PDB entry 3WXR | X-ray diffraction, 3.15 A resolution | chains D and E of the 28 polymer chains in the assembly

Chain D:
Molecule: Proteasome subunit alpha type-4
Source organism: Saccharomyces cerevisiae S288c
Notes: EC 3.4.25.1
UniProtKB: P40303 (PSA4_YEAST); numbering as in UniProt (aligned over 1-254)
Amino-acid sequence (254 residues; numbered 1 to 254; the number before each row is that of its first residue):
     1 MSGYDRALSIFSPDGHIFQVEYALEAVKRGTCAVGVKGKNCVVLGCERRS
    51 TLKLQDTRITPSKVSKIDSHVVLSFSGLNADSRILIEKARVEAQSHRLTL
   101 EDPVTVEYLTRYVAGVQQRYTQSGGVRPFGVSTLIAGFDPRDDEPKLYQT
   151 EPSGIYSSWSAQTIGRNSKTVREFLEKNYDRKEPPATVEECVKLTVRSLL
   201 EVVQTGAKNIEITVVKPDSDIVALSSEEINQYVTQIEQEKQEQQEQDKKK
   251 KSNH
Unresolved in the structure: 1-2, 244-254
Swiss-Prot annotation at these positions:
  - modified residue: T60 (Phosphothreonine)

Chain E:
Molecule: Proteasome subunit alpha type-5
Source organism: Saccharomyces cerevisiae S288c
Notes: EC 3.4.25.1
UniProtKB: P32379 (PSA5_YEAST); residue numbers follow UniProt; this construct covers 1-260
Amino-acid sequence (260 residues; each row starts with the number of its first residue):
     1 MFLTRSEYDRGVSTFSPEGRLFQVEYSLEAIKLGSTAIGIATKEGVVLGV
    51 EKRATSPLLESDSIEKIVEIDRHIGCAMSGLTADARSMIEHARTAAVTHN
   101 LYYDEDINVESLTQSVCDLALRFGEGASGEERLMSRPFGVALLIAGHDAD
   151 DGYQLFHAEPSGTFYRYNAKAIGSGSEGAQAELLNEWHSSLTLKEAELLV
   201 LKILKQVMEEKLDENNAQLSCITKQDGFKIYDNEKTAELIKELKEKEAAE
   251 SPEEADVEMS
Unresolved in the structure: 1-8, 128-130, 251-260

Chain D / chain E interface:
Pairs across the interface - 63 pairs, chain D then chain E:
  D5(D) - E125(E)
  D5(D) - G126(E)  hydrogen bond (side chain-backbone)
  R6(D) - D9(E)  salt bridge
  R6(D) - E125(E)
  A7(D) - V12(E)  hydrophobic
  A7(D) - E125(E)  hydrogen bond (backbone-side chain)
  A7(D) - S135(E)
  S9(D) - S135(E)  hydrogen bond (backbone-side chain)
  S9(D) - R136(E)
  I10(D) - V12(E)  hydrophobic
  I10(D) - Q23(E)
  F11(D) - Q23(E)
  F11(D) - Y26(E)
  F11(D) - S27(E)
  F11(D) - L81(E)  hydrophobic
  F11(D) - R136(E)
  F11(D) - P137(E)
  F11(D) - G139(E)
  S12(D) - Y26(E)
  P13(D) - Y26(E)
  P13(D) - E29(E)
  D14(D) - E29(E)
  G15(D) - Y26(E)
  G15(D) - E29(E)
  G15(D) - A30(E)
  I17(D) - L81(E)  hydrophobic
  I17(D) - R136(E)
  K37(D) - E60(E)  salt bridge
  Q118(D) - A83(E)
  Q118(D) - D84(E)
  T121(D) - R136(E)  hydrogen bond (backbone-side chain)
  Q122(D) - M134(E)
  Q122(D) - S135(E)  hydrogen bond (backbone-backbone)
  Q122(D) - R136(E)
  Q122(D) - P137(E)
  Q122(D) - F138(E)
  S123(D) - S135(E)
  G124(D) - L133(E)
  G124(D) - S135(E)
  S153(D) - A83(E)
  G154(D) - A83(E)
  I155(D) - T82(E)
  I155(D) - A83(E)
  Y156(D) - R86(E)  hydrogen bond
  S157(D) - L59(E)
  S157(D) - S63(E)
  S158(D) - L59(E)
  S158(D) - E60(E)  hydrogen bond (backbone-backbone)
  S158(D) - S63(E)  hydrogen bond (backbone-side chain)
  W159(D) - T55(E)
  W159(D) - S56(E)
  W159(D) - L58(E)
  W159(D) - L59(E)
  W159(D) - E60(E)
  S160(D) - L58(E)  hydrogen bond (backbone-backbone)
  S160(D) - E60(E)  hydrogen bond (backbone-side chain)
  A161(D) - L58(E)
  L175(D) - L58(E)  hydrophobic
  E176(D) - S56(E)  hydrogen bond
  E176(D) - P57(E)
  R181(D) - P57(E)  hydrogen bond (side chain-backbone)
  R181(D) - L58(E)
  R181(D) - L59(E)  hydrogen bond (side chain-backbone)
Interface residues without a listed pair, chain D (33 interface residues in all): H16, R111, R172, Y179
Interface residues without a listed pair, chain E (29 interface residues in all): L33

In short:
The interface between chain D and chain E involves 33 residues on one side and 29 on the other, with 13
hydrogen bonds and 2 salt bridges. Polar contacts include R6(D)-D9(E), K37(D)-E60(E) and D5(D)-G126(E).
Chain D is Proteasome subunit alpha type-4 and chain E is Proteasome subunit alpha type-5, both from
Saccharomyces cerevisiae S288c; the structure, Yeast 20S proteasome with a mutation of alpha7 subunit, was
determined by X-ray diffraction.
